7CW5 - chains A and B; structure by X-ray diffraction, 2.00 A resolution.

# Chain A (and B)
Molecule: Acetyl-CoA acetyltransferase
Source organism: Bacillus cereus ATCC 14579
Notes: EC 2.3.1.9; chain B of this document is another copy of the same molecule, construct and numbering; everything in this record applies to it too
UniProt: Q814S6 (Q814S6_BACCR); residue numbers follow UniProt; this construct covers 1-393
Amino-acid sequence (401 residues; numbered 1 to 401; the number before each row is that of its first residue):
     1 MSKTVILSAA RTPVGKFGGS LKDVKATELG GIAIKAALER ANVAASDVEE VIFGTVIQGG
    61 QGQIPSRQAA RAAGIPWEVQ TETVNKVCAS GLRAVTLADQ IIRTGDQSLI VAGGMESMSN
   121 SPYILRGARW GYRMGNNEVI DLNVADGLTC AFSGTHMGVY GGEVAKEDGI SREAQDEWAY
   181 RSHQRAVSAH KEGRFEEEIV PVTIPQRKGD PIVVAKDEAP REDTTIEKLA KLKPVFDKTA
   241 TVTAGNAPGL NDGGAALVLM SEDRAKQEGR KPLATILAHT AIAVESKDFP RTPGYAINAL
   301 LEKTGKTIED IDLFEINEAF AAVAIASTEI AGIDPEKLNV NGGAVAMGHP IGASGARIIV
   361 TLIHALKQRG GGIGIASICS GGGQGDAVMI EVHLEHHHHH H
Unresolved in the structure: 1, 394-401 (chain B: 1, 396-401)
Differences from the reference sequence: expression tag (394-401)
Residues lining bound ligands: coenzyme A (COA): Val87, Cys88, Arg133, Met134, Gly147, Leu148, His156, Met157, His183, Arg221, Thr224, Lys228, Leu229, Leu232, Val235, Phe236, Ala244, Gly245, Pro248, Gly249, Leu250, Phe320, His349, Ile351, Gly381

# How chain A and chain B interact
Pairs across the interface (142; chain A residue first):
  Phe17(A) - Arg129(B)
  Phe17(A) - Trp130(B)  hydrophobic
  Gly18(A) - Trp130(B)
  Lys22(A) - Trp130(B)
  Glu50(A) - Arg93(B)  salt bridge
  Gln58(A) - Gln58(B)  hydrogen bond
  Gln58(A) - Asn85(B)  hydrogen bond
  Gln58(A) - Asp146(B)
  Gly59(A) - Gly59(B)
  Gly59(A) - Asp146(B)
  Gly60(A) - Ile124(B)
  Gly60(A) - Arg126(B)  hydrogen bond (backbone-side chain)
  Gly60(A) - Leu142(B)
  Gly60(A) - Asp146(B)  hydrogen bond (backbone-side chain)
  Gln61(A) - Asp146(B)
  Gly62(A) - Ala145(B)
  Gly62(A) - Asp146(B)  hydrogen bond (backbone-side chain)
  Gln63(A) - Asp146(B)
  Gln63(A) - Gly147(B)  hydrogen bond (side chain-backbone)
  Gln63(A) - Thr149(B)
  Gln63(A) - Cys150(B)
  Gln63(A) - Ala151(B)
  Gln63(A) - Met157(B)  hydrogen bond
  Gln63(A) - Gly381(B)
  Gln63(A) - Gly382(B)  hydrogen bond (side chain-backbone)
  Ile64(A) - Asn85(B)
  Ile64(A) - Lys86(B)
  Ile64(A) - Val87(B)  hydrophobic
  Ile64(A) - Gln384(B)
  Arg67(A) - Phe152(B)
  Arg67(A) - Ala283(B)
  Arg67(A) - Val284(B)  hydrogen bond (side chain-backbone)
  Arg67(A) - Gly382(B)  hydrogen bond (side chain-backbone)
  Arg67(A) - Gly383(B)
  Gln68(A) - Ala151(B)
  Gln68(A) - Phe152(B)
  Arg71(A) - Phe152(B)
  Trp77(A) - Phe152(B)  hydrophobic
  Trp77(A) - Ala283(B)
  Trp77(A) - Val284(B)
  Trp77(A) - Glu285(B)
  Trp77(A) - Ser286(B)
  Glu78(A) - Ala283(B)
  Val79(A) - Ala283(B)
  Gln80(A) - Ala281(B)
  Gln80(A) - Gln384(B)
  Thr81(A) - Lys86(B)
  Thr81(A) - Gln384(B)  hydrogen bond (backbone-side chain)
  Glu82(A) - Asn85(B)
  Glu82(A) - Arg93(B)  salt bridge
  Thr83(A) - Val84(B)
  Thr83(A) - Asn85(B)  hydrogen bond (backbone-backbone)
  Val84(A) - Thr83(B)
  Asn85(A) - Gln58(B)  hydrogen bond
  Asn85(A) - Glu82(B)
  Asn85(A) - Thr83(B)  hydrogen bond (backbone-backbone)
  Lys86(A) - Ile64(B)
  Lys86(A) - Thr81(B)
  Val87(A) - Ile64(B)  hydrophobic
  Arg93(A) - Glu50(B)  salt bridge
  Arg93(A) - Glu82(B)  salt bridge
  Arg93(A) - Ile101(B)
  Leu97(A) - Leu97(B)  hydrophobic
  Leu97(A) - Ile101(B)  hydrophobic
  Gln100(A) - Ile101(B)
  Gln100(A) - Thr104(B)
  Gln100(A) - Asp106(B)  hydrogen bond
  Ile101(A) - Arg93(B)
  Ile101(A) - Leu97(B)  hydrophobic
  Ile101(A) - Gln100(B)
  Arg103(A) - Thr104(B)
  Arg103(A) - Asp106(B)  salt bridge
  Thr104(A) - Gln100(B)
  Thr104(A) - Arg103(B)
  Thr104(A) - Thr104(B)
  Asp106(A) - Gln100(B)  hydrogen bond
  Asp106(A) - Arg103(B)  salt bridge
  Asp106(A) - His279(B)
  Ser119(A) - Arg129(B)
  Ser119(A) - Trp130(B)  hydrogen bond (backbone-side chain)
  Ser121(A) - Arg129(B)  hydrogen bond (backbone-side chain)
  Pro122(A) - Leu125(B)
  Pro122(A) - Arg129(B)  hydrogen bond (backbone-side chain)
  Tyr123(A) - Ile124(B)
  Tyr123(A) - Leu125(B)  hydrogen bond (backbone-backbone)
  Tyr123(A) - Arg129(B)
  Ile124(A) - Gly60(B)
  Ile124(A) - Tyr123(B)
  Ile124(A) - Ile124(B)  hydrophobic
  Leu125(A) - Pro122(B)
  Leu125(A) - Tyr123(B)  hydrogen bond (backbone-backbone)
  Leu125(A) - Val139(B)  hydrophobic
  Arg126(A) - Gly60(B)  hydrogen bond (side chain-backbone)
  Arg129(A) - Phe17(B)
  Arg129(A) - Ser119(B)
  Arg129(A) - Ser121(B)  hydrogen bond (side chain-backbone)
  Arg129(A) - Pro122(B)  hydrogen bond (side chain-backbone)
  Arg129(A) - Tyr123(B)
  Arg129(A) - Asp141(B)  salt bridge
  Arg129(A) - Asn143(B)
  Trp130(A) - Phe17(B)  hydrophobic
  Trp130(A) - Gly18(B)
  Trp130(A) - Lys22(B)
  Trp130(A) - Ser119(B)  hydrogen bond (side chain-backbone)
  Val139(A) - Leu125(B)  hydrophobic
  Asp141(A) - Arg129(B)  salt bridge
  Leu142(A) - Gly60(B)
  Asn143(A) - Arg129(B)
  Ala145(A) - Gly62(B)
  Ala145(A) - Gln63(B)
  Asp146(A) - Gln58(B)
  Asp146(A) - Gly59(B)
  Asp146(A) - Gly60(B)  hydrogen bond (side chain-backbone)
  Asp146(A) - Gln61(B)
  Asp146(A) - Gly62(B)  hydrogen bond (side chain-backbone)
  Asp146(A) - Gln63(B)
  Gly147(A) - Gln63(B)  hydrogen bond (backbone-side chain)
  Thr149(A) - Gln63(B)
  Cys150(A) - Gln63(B)
  Ala151(A) - Gln63(B)
  Ala151(A) - Gln68(B)
  Phe152(A) - Gln68(B)
  Phe152(A) - Arg71(B)
  Phe152(A) - Trp77(B)  hydrophobic
  Met157(A) - Gln63(B)  hydrogen bond
  His279(A) - Asp106(B)
  Ala281(A) - Gln80(B)
  Ala283(A) - Arg67(B)
  Ala283(A) - Trp77(B)
  Ala283(A) - Glu78(B)
  Ala283(A) - Val79(B)
  Val284(A) - Arg67(B)  hydrogen bond (backbone-side chain)
  Val284(A) - Trp77(B)
  Glu285(A) - Trp77(B)
  Ser286(A) - Trp77(B)
  Gly381(A) - Gln63(B)
  Gly382(A) - Gln63(B)  hydrogen bond (backbone-side chain)
  Gly382(A) - Arg67(B)  hydrogen bond (backbone-side chain)
  Gly383(A) - Arg67(B)
  Gln384(A) - Ile64(B)
  Gln384(A) - Gln80(B)
  Gln384(A) - Thr81(B)  hydrogen bond (side chain-backbone)
Interface residues without a listed pair, chain A (65 interface residues in all): Pro65, Met118
Interface residues without a listed pair, chain B (65 interface residues in all): Pro65, Met118

# Summary
The chain A/chain B interface involves 65 residues from each chain; the contacts include 33 hydrogen bonds and
8 salt bridges. Polar contacts include Glu50(A)-Arg93(B), Glu82(A)-Arg93(B) and Arg103(A)-Asp106(B). Bound to
chain A: coenzyme A.
Both chains are Acetyl-CoA acetyltransferase (Bacillus cereus ATCC 14579). Entry 7CW5 (Acetyl-CoA
acetyltransferase from Bacillus cereus ATCC 14579) was determined by X-ray diffraction, deposited together
with 7CW4.
